4MTT - chains A and B; structure by X-ray diffraction, 2.17 A resolution.

# Chain A (and B)
Protein: Lactoylglutathione lyase
Source organism: Pseudomonas aeruginosa
Notes: EC 4.4.1.5; chain B of this document is another copy of the same molecule, construct and numbering; everything in this record applies to it too
Reference sequence: Q9I5L8 (Q9I5L8_PSEAE); residues 1-131 here = UniProt positions 1-131
Chain sequence (131 residues; numbered 1 to 131; the number before each row is that of its first residue):
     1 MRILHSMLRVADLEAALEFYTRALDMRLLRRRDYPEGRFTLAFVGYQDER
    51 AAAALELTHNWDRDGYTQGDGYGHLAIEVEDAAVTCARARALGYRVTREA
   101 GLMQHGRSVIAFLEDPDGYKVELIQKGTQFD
Disordered / not traced: 129-131 (chain B: 128-131)
Ion coordination: Zn2+: H5, E56 (shared with H74(B), E122(B) of chain B); Ni2+: H74, E122 (together with glycerol) (shared with H5(B), E56(B) of chain B)
Small-molecule neighbours: tris(hydroxyethyl)aminomethane (TAM): Q68, G69, Y72, E114, G118, Y119, K120

# Chain A / chain B interface
Residue-residue contacts (99; chain A residue first):
  M1(A) with L24(B); Y46(B); Q47(B), hydrogen bond (backbone-side chain); E78(B); V79(B), hydrophobic
  R2(A) with Y46(B); Q47(B); I77(B); E78(B), salt bridge
  I3(A) with A53(B); A54(B); L55(B); L75(B), hydrophobic; A76(B)
  L4(A) with A76(B), hydrogen bond (backbone-backbone); I77(B); E78(B); I124(B), hydrophobic
  H5(A) with H74(B); L75(B); A76(B), hydrogen bond (backbone-backbone); E122(B), salt bridge; I124(B)
  S6(A) with S6(B); Y72(B); H74(B)
  M7(A) with Y72(B); G73(B), hydrogen bond (backbone-backbone); H74(B), hydrogen bond (backbone-backbone)
  L8(A) with G71(B); Y72(B), hydrophobic
  R9(A) with D70(B), hydrogen bond (side chain-backbone); G71(B), hydrogen bond (backbone-backbone); Y72(B), hydrogen bond (side chain-backbone); G73(B)
  L24(A) with M1(B)
  Y34(A) with M103(B); Q104(B)
  E36(A) with M103(B)
  G37(A) with M103(B), hydrogen bond (backbone-side chain)
  F39(A) with M103(B), hydrophobic; Q104(B)
  L41(A) with Q104(B)
  Y46(A) with M1(B); R2(B); I3(B)
  A53(A) with I3(B); A53(B), hydrophobic
  A54(A) with I3(B), hydrophobic
  L55(A) with I3(B)
  E56(A) with H74(B), salt bridge
  R63(A) with D70(B), salt bridge
  Y66(A) with D70(B); G71(B)
  T67(A) with G69(B); D70(B), hydrogen bond (backbone-side chain); G71(B)
  Q68(A) with G69(B)
  G69(A) with T67(B); G69(B)
  D70(A) with R9(B), hydrogen bond (backbone-side chain); R63(B), salt bridge; Y66(B); T67(B), hydrogen bond (side chain-backbone)
  G71(A) with L8(B); R9(B), hydrogen bond (backbone-backbone); Y66(B); T67(B); Y119(B), hydrogen bond (backbone-side chain)
  Y72(A) with S6(B); M7(B); L8(B), hydrophobic; R9(B), hydrogen bond (backbone-side chain); Y72(B), hydrophobic; Y119(B)
  G73(A) with M7(B), hydrogen bond (backbone-backbone); R9(B)
  H74(A) with H5(B), hydrogen bond; S6(B); M7(B), hydrogen bond (backbone-backbone); E56(B), salt bridge
  L75(A) with I3(B), hydrophobic; H5(B)
  A76(A) with I3(B); L4(B), hydrogen bond (backbone-backbone); H5(B), hydrogen bond (backbone-backbone)
  I77(A) with R2(B); I3(B), hydrophobic; L4(B)
  E78(A) with M1(B); R2(B), salt bridge; L4(B)
  V79(A) with M1(B), hydrophobic
  Y119(A) with G71(B), hydrogen bond (side chain-backbone); Y72(B)
  E122(A) with H5(B), salt bridge
  I124(A) with L4(B), hydrophobic; H5(B)
  K126(A) with M1(B)
Also at the interface, not in a pair above, chain A (42 interface residues in all): D25, M26, H105
Also at the interface, not in a pair above, chain B (43 interface residues in all): D25, M26, R32, E36, V44, G45, Q68, K126

# Summary
The interface between chain A and chain B involves 42 residues on one side and 43 on the other, with 21
hydrogen bonds and 8 salt bridges. Polar contacts include R2(A)-E78(B), H5(A)-E122(B) and E56(A)-H74(B). Chain
A binds tris(hydroxyethyl)aminomethane. H5(A) and E56(A) form the Zn2+ site.
Both chains are Lactoylglutathione lyase (Pseudomonas aeruginosa). Entry 4MTT (Ni- and Zn-bound GloA2 at low
resolution) was determined by X-ray diffraction together with 4MTQ, 4MTR and 4MTS from the same study.
